PDB entry 2G6V | X-ray diffraction, 2.60 A resolution | chains A and B

Chain A (and B):
Molecule: Riboflavin biosynthesis protein ribD
From: Escherichia coli
Notes: EC 1.1.1.193, 3.5.4.26; chain B of this document is another copy of the same molecule, construct and numbering; everything in this record applies to it too
UniProtKB: P25539 (RIBD_ECOLI); residues 2-367 here = UniProt positions 2-367
Amino-acid sequence (402 residues; row label = number of the first residue in the row; numbers below 1 keep their minus sign (Met-26 is residue -26)):
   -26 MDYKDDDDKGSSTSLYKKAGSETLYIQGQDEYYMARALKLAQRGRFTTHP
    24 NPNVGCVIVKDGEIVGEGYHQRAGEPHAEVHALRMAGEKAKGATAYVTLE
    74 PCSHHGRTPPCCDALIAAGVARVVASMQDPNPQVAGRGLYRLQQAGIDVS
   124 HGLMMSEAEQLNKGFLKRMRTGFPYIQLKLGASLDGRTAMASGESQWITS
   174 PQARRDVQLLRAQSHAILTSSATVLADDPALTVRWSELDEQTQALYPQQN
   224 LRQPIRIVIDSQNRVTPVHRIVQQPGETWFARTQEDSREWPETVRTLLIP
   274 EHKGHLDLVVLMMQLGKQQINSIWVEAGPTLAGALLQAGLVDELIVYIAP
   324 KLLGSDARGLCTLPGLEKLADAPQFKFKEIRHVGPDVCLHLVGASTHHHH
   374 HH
Unresolved in the structure: -26 to -5, 76-82, 164-166, 339-345, 368-375 (chain B: -26 to -5, 77-85, 368-375)
Modified residues: Mse7, Mse58, Mse100, Mse127, Mse128, Mse142, Mse163, Mse285, Mse286 (selenomethionine; parent Met)
Differences from the reference sequence: expression tag (-26 to 1, 368-375); modified residue (7, 58, 100, 127-128, 142, 163, 285-286)
UniProt features mapped onto this chain:
  - active site: Glu52 (Proton donor)
  - binding site (Zn(2+)): His50, Cys75, Cys84
  - binding site (NADP(+)): Thr161 to Ala164, Trp170, Thr196, Asp200, Ser234, Gly301 to Leu304
  - binding site (substrate): Ser168, Arg184, Leu204, Arg207, Glu299

Interface between chain A and chain B:
Pairs across the interface (50; chain A residue first):
  Leu157(A) - Leu317(B)  hydrophobic
  Leu157(A) - Phe350(B)  hydrophobic
  Leu157(A) - Leu364(B)  hydrophobic
  Asp158(A) - Leu333(B)
  Asp158(A) - Cys334(B)
  Asp158(A) - Thr335(B)
  Gly159(A) - Cys334(B)
  Leu309(A) - Leu325(B)  hydrophobic
  Leu317(A) - Leu157(B)  hydrophobic
  Ile321(A) - Phe350(B)
  Ala322(A) - Phe350(B)
  Pro323(A) - Gln347(B)
  Pro323(A) - Phe348(B)
  Pro323(A) - Phe350(B)
  Lys324(A) - Gln347(B)
  Leu325(A) - Leu309(B)  hydrophobic
  Leu325(A) - Leu342(B)
  Leu325(A) - Ala343(B)  hydrogen bond (backbone-backbone)
  Leu325(A) - Gln347(B)  hydrogen bond (backbone-side chain)
  Leu325(A) - Phe348(B)  hydrophobic
  Gly327(A) - Pro337(B)
  Ser328(A) - Pro337(B)
  Ser328(A) - Leu339(B)
  Ser328(A) - Glu340(B)
  Gly332(A) - Thr335(B)
  Cys334(A) - Asp158(B)
  Cys334(A) - Arg160(B)  hydrogen bond (backbone-side chain)
  Cys334(A) - Leu325(B)  hydrophobic
  Thr335(A) - Ser328(B)
  Leu336(A) - Gly327(B)
  Leu336(A) - Ser328(B)
  Gln347(A) - Leu325(B)
  Phe348(A) - Pro323(B)
  Phe348(A) - Leu325(B)  hydrophobic
  Phe350(A) - Ile321(B)
  Phe350(A) - Pro323(B)  hydrophobic
  Phe350(A) - Pro358(B)
  Phe350(A) - Val360(B)  hydrophobic
  Lys351(A) - His355(B)  hydrogen bond (backbone-side chain)
  Ile353(A) - Ile353(B)  hydrophobic
  Ile353(A) - Arg354(B)
  Ile353(A) - His355(B)
  Ile353(A) - Val360(B)  hydrophobic
  Arg354(A) - Ile353(B)
  His355(A) - Ile353(B)
  Pro358(A) - Phe350(B)
  Val360(A) - Phe350(B)  hydrophobic
  Val360(A) - Ile353(B)  hydrophobic
  Leu364(A) - Leu157(B)  hydrophobic
  Leu364(A) - Pro323(B)  hydrophobic
Also at the interface, not in a pair above, chain A (31 interface residues in all): Leu326, Leu333, Lys349, Asp359, Leu362
Also at the interface, not in a pair above, chain B (34 interface residues in all): Gly159, Ala322, Lys324, Leu326, Lys349, Asp359, Leu362

In short:
Chain A and chain B form an interface of 31 and 34 residues respectively; the contacts include 4 hydrogen
bonds. Among the polar pairs are Leu325(A)-Gln347(B), Cys334(A)-Arg160(B) and Lys351(A)-His355(B).
Chain A and chain B are both Riboflavin biosynthesis protein ribD (Escherichia coli); the structure, The
crystal structure of ribD from Escherichia coli, was determined by X-ray diffraction, deposited together with
2O7P and 2OBC.
